8T3O - chains B and G of the 5 polymer chains in the assembly; structure by electron microscopy, 3.06 A resolution.

Chain B:
Protein: Guanine nucleotide-binding protein G(I)/G(S)/G(T) subunit beta-1
Source organism: Homo sapiens
UniProtKB: P62873 (GBB1_HUMAN); residue numbers follow UniProt; this construct covers 2-340
Amino-acid sequence (342 residues; numbered 2 to 343; the number before each row is that of its first residue):
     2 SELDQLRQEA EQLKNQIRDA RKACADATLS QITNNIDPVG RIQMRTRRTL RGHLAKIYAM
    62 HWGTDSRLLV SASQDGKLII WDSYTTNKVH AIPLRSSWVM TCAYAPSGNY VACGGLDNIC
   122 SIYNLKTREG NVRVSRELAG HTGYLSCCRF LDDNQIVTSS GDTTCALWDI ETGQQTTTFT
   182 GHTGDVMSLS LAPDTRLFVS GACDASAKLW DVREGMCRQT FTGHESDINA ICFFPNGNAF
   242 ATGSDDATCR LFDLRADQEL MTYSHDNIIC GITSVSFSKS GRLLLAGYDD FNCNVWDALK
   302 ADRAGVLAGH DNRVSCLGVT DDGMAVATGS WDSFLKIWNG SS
Construct notes: expression tag (341-343)
Swiss-Prot annotation at these positions:
  - modified residue: Ser2 (N-acetylserine), His266 (Phosphohistidine)
  - natural variant: Leu30 (L30F: In MRD42; uncertain significance), Arg52 (R52G: In MRD42), Gly64 (G64V: In MRD42), Asp76 (D76E: In MRD42; D76G: In MRD42), Gly77 (G77S: In MRD42), Lys78 (K78R: In MRD42), Ile80 (I80N: In MRD42; I80T: In MRD42), His91 (H91R: In MRD42; uncertain significance), Ala92 (A92T: In MRD42), Pro94 (P94S: In MRD42), Leu95 (L95P: In MRD42), Arg96 (R96L: In MRD42), 5 further natural variant entries in UniProt

Chain G:
Protein: Guanine nucleotide-binding protein G(I)/G(S)/G(O) subunit gamma-2
Source organism: Homo sapiens
UniProtKB: P59768 (GBG2_HUMAN); numbering as in UniProt (aligned over 6-62)
Amino-acid sequence (57 residues; each row starts with the number of its first residue):
     6 TASIAQARKL VEQLKMEANI DRIKVSKAAA DLMAYCEAHA KEDPLLTPVP ASENPFR

Interface between chain B and chain G:
Pairs across the interface (87; chain B residue first):
  Glu3(B) with Arg13(G), salt bridge
  Leu4(B) with Ser8(G)
  Leu7(B) with Ala12(G), hydrophobic; Arg13(G); Val16(G)
  Ala11(B) with Val16(G), hydrophobic; Leu19(G)
  Leu14(B) with Val16(G); Leu19(G); Lys20(G)
  Lys15(B) with Leu19(G)
  Ile18(B) with Leu19(G), hydrophobic; Ala23(G), hydrophobic
  Ala21(B) with Arg27(G)
  Cys25(B) with Lys29(G); Val30(G), hydrogen bond (backbone-backbone)
  Ala26(B) with Val30(G), hydrophobic
  Asp27(B) with Lys29(G); Ser31(G)
  Ala28(B) with Val30(G)
  Leu30(B) with Ala34(G), hydrophobic
  Ile33(B) with Ser31(G); Ala34(G), hydrophobic; Met38(G), hydrophobic
  Thr34(B) with Met38(G)
  Val40(B) with Leu51(G), hydrophobic
  Ile43(B) with Leu50(G)
  Met45(B) with Leu50(G), hydrophobic
  Arg48(B) with Asn59(G); Phe61(G)
  Arg49(B) with Pro60(G), hydrogen bond (side chain-backbone); Phe61(G), hydrogen bond (side chain-backbone); Arg62(G)
  Ser84(B) with Phe61(G)
  Tyr85(B) with Pro60(G); Phe61(G), hydrophobic
  Glu215(B) with Met21(G)
  Cys218(B) with Gln18(G); Met21(G); Glu22(G)
  Arg219(B) with Glu22(G); Ile25(G)
  Gln220(B) with Ile25(G)
  Thr221(B) with Glu22(G)
  Phe235(B) with Leu37(G), hydrophobic; Tyr40(G), hydrophobic; Cys41(G), hydrophobic
  Pro236(B) with Tyr40(G)
  Asn237(B) with Tyr40(G)
  Leu252(B) with Leu37(G), hydrophobic
  Asp254(B) with Ala33(G)
  Arg256(B) with Arg27(G); Ile28(G), hydrogen bond (backbone-backbone); Asp36(G), salt bridge
  Ala257(B) with Ile28(G)
  Asp258(B) with Arg27(G), salt bridge
  Gln259(B) with Val30(G)
  Leu261(B) with Val30(G), hydrophobic
  Ser279(B) with Asp48(G), hydrogen bond
  Lys280(B) with Glu47(G); Asp48(G)
  Ser281(B) with Tyr40(G); Cys41(G); His44(G); Asp48(G), hydrogen bond
  Gly282(B) with Cys41(G), hydrogen bond (backbone-side chain)
  Arg283(B) with Cys41(G); Leu51(G)
  Leu284(B) with Leu50(G); Leu51(G)
  Leu300(B) with Cys41(G), hydrophobic
  Val320(B) with Leu50(G), hydrophobic
  Asp323(B) with Pro49(G)
  Gly324(B) with Pro49(G); Leu50(G)
  Met325(B) with Pro49(G), hydrophobic; Leu50(G); Pro60(G)
  Ala326(B) with Phe61(G), hydrophobic
  Val327(B) with Leu50(G), hydrophobic
  Ile338(B) with Phe61(G), hydrophobic
  Asn340(B) with Leu50(G); Asn59(G); Phe61(G)
  Gly341(B) with Pro53(G); Asn59(G)
  Ser342(B) with Pro53(G)
Other interface residues (no listed pair), chain B (62 interface residues in all): Gln17, Arg22, Ile37, Trp63, Met217, Ala240, Trp339, Ser343
Other interface residues (no listed pair), chain G (39 interface residues in all): Ile9, Asp26, Val54, Pro55, Ala56

Summary:
The interface between chain B and chain G involves 62 residues on one side and 39 on the other, with 7
hydrogen bonds and 3 salt bridges. Among the polar pairs are Glu3(B)-Arg13(G), Arg256(B)-Asp36(G) and
Asp258(B)-Arg27(G).
Chain B is Guanine nucleotide-binding protein G(I)/G(S)/G(T) subunit beta-1 and chain G is Guanine
nucleotide-binding protein G(I)/G(S)/G(O) subunit gamma-2, both from Homo sapiens; the structure, Cryo-EM
structure of the TUG-891 bound FFA4-Gq complex, was determined by electron microscopy (same publication as
8T3Q, 8T3S and 8T3V).
